Entry 5XZ6 (X-ray diffraction, 2.70 A resolution); this record covers chain A.

# Chain A
Name: ATP-dependent 6-phosphofructokinase
Source organism: Staphylococcus aureus (strain NCTC 8325)
Notes: EC 2.7.1.11
UniProtKB: Q2FXM8 (PFKA_STAA8); numbering as in UniProt (aligned over 1-322)
Amino-acid sequence (330 residues; numbered 1 to 330; the number before each row is that of its first residue):
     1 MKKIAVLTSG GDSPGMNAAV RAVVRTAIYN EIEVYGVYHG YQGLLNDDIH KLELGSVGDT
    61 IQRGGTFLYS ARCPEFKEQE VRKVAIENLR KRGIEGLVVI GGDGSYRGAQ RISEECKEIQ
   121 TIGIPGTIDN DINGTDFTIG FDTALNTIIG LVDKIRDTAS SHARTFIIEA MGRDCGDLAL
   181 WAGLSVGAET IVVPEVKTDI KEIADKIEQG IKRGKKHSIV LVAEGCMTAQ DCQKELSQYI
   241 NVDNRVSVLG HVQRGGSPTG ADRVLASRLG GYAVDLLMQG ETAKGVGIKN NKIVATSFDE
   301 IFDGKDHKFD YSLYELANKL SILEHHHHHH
Disordered / not traced: 304-307, 323-330
Differences from the reference sequence: expression tag (323-330)
Swiss-Prot annotation at these positions:
  - active site: Asp129 (Proton acceptor)
  - binding site (ATP): Gly11, Arg72, Cys73, Gly102 to Ser105
  - binding site (ADP): Arg21 to Arg25, Arg156, Gly187 to Glu189, Arg213, Lys215 to His217
  - binding site (Mg(2+)): Asp103
  - binding site (substrate): Thr127 to Asp129, Arg164, Met171 to Arg173, Glu224, Arg245, His251 to Arg254
  - mutagenesis: Gly150 (G150D: Exhibits higher affinity for fructose 6-phosphate and higher catalytic activity with a loss of dimer conversion; in association with A-151), Leu151 (L151A: Exhibits higher affinity for fructose 6-phosphate and higher catalytic activity with a loss of tetramer-dimer conversion; in association with D-150), Arg164 (R164A: Complete loss of fructose 6-phosphate binding), Arg245 (R245A: Complete loss of fructose 6-phosphate binding)
Ligand contacts: AMP-PNP (ANP; phosphoaminophosphonic acid-adenylate ester): Ser9, Gly10, Gly11, Tyr41, Ala71, Arg72, Cys73, Pro74, Phe76, Lys77, Gly101, Gly102, Asp103, Gly104, Ser105, Arg107, Gly108, Arg111, Thr127, Asp129, Asp131, Arg173

# In short
Bound to chain A: AMP-PNP. UniProt lists active-site residue Asp129, 7 ATP-binding residues, 13 ADP-binding
residues and Mg2+-binding residue Asp103.
Chain A is ATP-dependent 6-phosphofructokinase (Staphylococcus aureus (strain NCTC 8325)); the structure,
Crystal Structure of Phosphofructokinase from Staphylococcus aureus in complex with adenylylimidodiphosphate,
the ATP analogue, was determined by X-ray diffraction, deposited together with 5XZ7, 5XZ9, 5XZA, 5XZ8 and
5XOE.
